Entry 7MK9 (electron microscopy, 3.54 A resolution); this record covers chains N and A of the 17 polymer chains in the assembly.

# Chain N
Molecule: 40-nt DNA strand
Sequence (40 nucleotides; numbered -9 to 31; 1 number in that range is skipped by the numbering (no residue carries it; nothing is unmodelled there); the number before each row is that of its first residue; numbers below 1 keep their minus sign (DC-9 is residue -9)):
    -9 CACTAGTGC
     1 CTAAAAAAAA TTTATAGTGC AAAAAAACCA A

# Chain A
Name: DNA-directed RNA polymerase subunit
Source organism: Saccharomyces cerevisiae
Notes: EC 2.7.7.6
Reference sequence: A0A6A5Q1P2 (A0A6A5Q1P2_YEASX); numbering as in UniProt (aligned over 1-1733)
Chain sequence (1733 residues; row label = number of the first residue in the row):
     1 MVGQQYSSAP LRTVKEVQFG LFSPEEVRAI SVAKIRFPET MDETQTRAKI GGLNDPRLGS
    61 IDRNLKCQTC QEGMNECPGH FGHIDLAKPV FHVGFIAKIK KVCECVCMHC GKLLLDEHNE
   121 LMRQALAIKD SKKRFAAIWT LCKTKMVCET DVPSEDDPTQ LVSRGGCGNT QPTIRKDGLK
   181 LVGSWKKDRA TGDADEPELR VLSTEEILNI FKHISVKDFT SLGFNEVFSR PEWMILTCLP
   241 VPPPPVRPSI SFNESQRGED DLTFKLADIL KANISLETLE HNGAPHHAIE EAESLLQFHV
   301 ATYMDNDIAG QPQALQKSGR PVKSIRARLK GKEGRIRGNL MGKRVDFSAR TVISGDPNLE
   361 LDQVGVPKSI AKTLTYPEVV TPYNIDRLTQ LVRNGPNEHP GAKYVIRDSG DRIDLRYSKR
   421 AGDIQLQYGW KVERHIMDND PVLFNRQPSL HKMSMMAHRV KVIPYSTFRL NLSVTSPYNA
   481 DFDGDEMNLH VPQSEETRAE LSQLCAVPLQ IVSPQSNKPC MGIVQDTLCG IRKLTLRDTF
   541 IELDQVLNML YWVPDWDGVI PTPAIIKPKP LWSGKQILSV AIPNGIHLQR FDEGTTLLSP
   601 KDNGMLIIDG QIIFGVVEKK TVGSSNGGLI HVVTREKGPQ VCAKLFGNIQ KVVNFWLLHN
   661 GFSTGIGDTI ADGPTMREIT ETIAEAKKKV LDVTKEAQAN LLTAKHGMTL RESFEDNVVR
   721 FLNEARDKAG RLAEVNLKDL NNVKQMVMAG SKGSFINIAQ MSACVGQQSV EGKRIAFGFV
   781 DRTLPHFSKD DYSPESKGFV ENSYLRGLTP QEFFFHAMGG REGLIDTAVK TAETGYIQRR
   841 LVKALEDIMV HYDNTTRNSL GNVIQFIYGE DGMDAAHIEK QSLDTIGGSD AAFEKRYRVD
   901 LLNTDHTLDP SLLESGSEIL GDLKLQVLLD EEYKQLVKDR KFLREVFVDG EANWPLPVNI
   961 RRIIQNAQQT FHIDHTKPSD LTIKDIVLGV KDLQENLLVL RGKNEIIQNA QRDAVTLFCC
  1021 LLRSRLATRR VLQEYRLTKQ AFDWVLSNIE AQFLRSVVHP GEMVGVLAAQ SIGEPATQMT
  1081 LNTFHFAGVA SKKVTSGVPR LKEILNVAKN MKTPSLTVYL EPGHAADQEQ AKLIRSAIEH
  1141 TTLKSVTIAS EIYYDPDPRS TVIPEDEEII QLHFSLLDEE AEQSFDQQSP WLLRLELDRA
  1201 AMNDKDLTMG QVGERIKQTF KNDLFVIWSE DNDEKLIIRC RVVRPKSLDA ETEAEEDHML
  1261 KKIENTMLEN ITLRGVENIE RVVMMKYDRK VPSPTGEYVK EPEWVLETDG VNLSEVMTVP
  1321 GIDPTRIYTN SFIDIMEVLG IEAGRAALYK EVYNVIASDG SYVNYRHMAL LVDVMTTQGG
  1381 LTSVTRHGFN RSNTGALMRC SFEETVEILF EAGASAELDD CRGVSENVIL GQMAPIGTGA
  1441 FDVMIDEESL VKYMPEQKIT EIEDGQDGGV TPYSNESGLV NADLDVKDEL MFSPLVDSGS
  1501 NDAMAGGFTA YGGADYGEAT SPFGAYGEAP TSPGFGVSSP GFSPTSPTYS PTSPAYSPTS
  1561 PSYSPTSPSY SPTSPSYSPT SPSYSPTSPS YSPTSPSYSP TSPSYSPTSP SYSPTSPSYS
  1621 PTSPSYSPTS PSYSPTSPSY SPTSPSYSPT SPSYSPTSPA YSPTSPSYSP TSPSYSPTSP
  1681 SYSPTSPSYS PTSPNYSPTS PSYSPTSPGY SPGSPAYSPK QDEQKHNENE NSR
Not modelled in the structure: 1, 1082-1092, 1176-1184, 1246-1253, 1455-1733
Bound ions: Zn2+ site 1: Cys67, Cys70, Cys77, His80; Zn2+ site 2: Cys107, Cys110, Cys148, Cys167; Mg2+: Asp481, Asp483, Asp485 (shared with 2 residues of chain R)
What the authors report for this chain:
  - binding site for the 15-nt RNA strand: Lys619, Lys620

# Interface between chain N and chain A
Residue-residue contacts - 5 pairs, chain N then chain A:
  DG17(N) - Ala1108(A)  phosphate contact
  DG17(N) - His1387(A)  hydrogen bond to the phosphate
  DT18(N) - Lys1109(A)  salt bridge to the phosphate
  DT18(N) - His1387(A)  hydrogen bond to the phosphate
  DA21(N) - Lys100(A)  salt bridge to the phosphate
Interface residues without a listed pair, chain N (4 interface residues in all): DC20
Interface residues without a listed pair, chain A (5 interface residues in all): Trp139

# In short
4 residues of chain N and 5 residues of chain A are in contact; the contacts include 2 hydrogen bonds and 2
salt bridges. Polar pairs include DG17(N)-His1387(A), DT18(N)-His1387(A) and DT18(N)-Lys1109(A). Cys67(A),
Cys70(A), Cys77(A) and His80(A) form the Zn2+ site 1. The paper reports a binding site for the 15-nt RNA
strand at Lys619(A) and Lys620(A).
Chain N is a 40-nt DNA strand and chain A is DNA-directed RNA polymerase subunit (Saccharomyces cerevisiae);
the structure, Complex structure of trailing EC of EC+EC (trailing EC-focused), was determined by electron
microscopy together with 7MEI, 7MKA, 7ML0, 7ML1, 7ML2, 7ML3 and 7ML4 from the same study.
